4Y2D - chains C and D of the 4 polymer chains in the assembly; structure by X-ray diffraction, 3.05 A resolution.

== Chain C ==
Protein: Chimeric TCR Valpha14/Jalpha18 chain (mouse variable domain, human constant domain)
Organism: Mus musculus, Homo sapiens
Amino-acid sequence (209 residues; row label = number of the first residue in the row; numbering starts at 0):
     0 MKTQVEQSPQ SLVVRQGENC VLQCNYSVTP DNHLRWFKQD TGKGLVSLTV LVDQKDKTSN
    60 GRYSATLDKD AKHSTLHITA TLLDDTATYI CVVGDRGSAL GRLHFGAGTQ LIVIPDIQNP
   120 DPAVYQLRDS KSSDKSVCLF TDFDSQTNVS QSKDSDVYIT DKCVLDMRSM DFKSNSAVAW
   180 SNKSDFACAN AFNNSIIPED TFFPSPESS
Unresolved in the structure: 0-1, 183, 205-208
Disulfide bonds: C23-C90, C137-C187
Small-molecule neighbours: 7DW (11-(4-fluorophenyl)-N-[(2S,3S,4R)-1-(alpha-D-galactopyranosyloxy)-3,4-dihydroxyoctadecan-2-yl]undecanamide): P29, D30, N31, D94, R95, G96

== Chain D ==
Protein: Chimeric TCR Vbeta8.2 chain (mouse variable domain, human constant domain)
Organism: Mus musculus, Homo sapiens
Amino-acid sequence (241 residues; numbered 0 to 240; the number before each row is that of its first residue; numbering starts at 0):
     0 MEAAVTQSPR NKVAVTGGKV TLSCNQTNNH NNMYWYRQDT GHGLRLIHYS YGAGSTEKGD
    60 IPDGYKASRP SQENFSLILE LATPSQTSVY FCASGDEGYT QYFGPGTRLL VLEDLRNVTP
   120 PKVSLFEPSK AEISHTQKAT LVCLATGFYP DHVELSWWVN GKEVHSGVCT DPQPLKEQPA
   180 LNDSRYSLSS RLRVSATFWQ NPRNHFRCQV QFYGLSENDE WTQDRAKPVT QIVSAEAWGR
   240 A
Unresolved in the structure: 0-1
Disulfide bonds: C23-C91, C142-C207

== How chain C and chain D interact ==
Contacting residue pairs (88; chain C residue first):
  H32(C) - Y98(D)
  R34(C) - Y98(D)
  R34(C) - T99(D)  hydrogen bond
  F36(C) - F102(D)  hydrophobic
  Q38(C) - Q37(D)  hydrogen bond
  Q38(C) - F90(D)
  L44(C) - L43(D)  hydrophobic
  L44(C) - F102(D)  hydrophobic
  V49(C) - Y98(D)
  I89(C) - Q37(D)
  R95(C) - Y98(D)
  G96(C) - Y98(D)
  S97(C) - E96(D)
  S97(C) - G97(D)
  S97(C) - Y98(D)
  A98(C) - N31(D)
  A98(C) - D95(D)
  A98(C) - E96(D)  hydrogen bond (backbone-backbone)
  A98(C) - G97(D)  hydrogen bond (backbone-backbone)
  R101(C) - L45(D)
  R101(C) - Y48(D)
  R101(C) - D59(D)  salt bridge
  L102(C) - Y35(D)
  L102(C) - Q100(D)
  F104(C) - Y35(D)  hydrophobic
  F104(C) - G42(D)
  F104(C) - L43(D)
  F104(C) - F102(D)  hydrophobic
  G105(C) - G42(D)
  A106(C) - G40(D)
  A106(C) - H41(D)
  A106(C) - G42(D)
  D120(C) - H134(D)  salt bridge
  Y124(C) - S128(D)
  Y124(C) - A130(D)
  Y124(C) - E131(D)
  Y124(C) - H134(D)
  Y124(C) - T135(D)
  Q125(C) - S128(D)  hydrogen bond (backbone-side chain)
  L126(C) - F125(D)
  L126(C) - E126(D)
  L126(C) - T139(D)
  L126(C) - V141(D)  hydrophobic
  R127(C) - F125(D)
  R127(C) - E126(D)  hydrogen bond (backbone-backbone)
  D128(C) - S123(D)
  D128(C) - L124(D)
  D128(C) - F125(D)
  S129(C) - L124(D)  hydrogen bond (backbone-backbone)
  S129(C) - E126(D)
  S129(C) - E235(D)  hydrogen bond (side chain-backbone)
  S135(C) - F125(D)
  V136(C) - F125(D)  hydrophobic
  L138(C) - T139(D)
  D141(C) - R192(D)  salt bridge
  Y157(C) - L174(D)  hydrophobic
  Y157(C) - E176(D)  hydrogen bond (side chain-backbone)
  I158(C) - L174(D)
  T159(C) - D170(D)
  T159(C) - S188(D)
  T159(C) - R190(D)  hydrogen bond
  D160(C) - R190(D)
  C162(C) - C168(D)  disulfide
  C162(C) - T169(D)
  C162(C) - R190(D)
  V163(C) - C168(D)
  L164(C) - G166(D)
  L164(C) - V167(D)
  L164(C) - C168(D)  hydrophobic
  L164(C) - R192(D)
  D165(C) - S165(D)  hydrogen bond (backbone-side chain)
  D165(C) - G166(D)  hydrogen bond (backbone-backbone)
  M166(C) - K137(D)
  M166(C) - S165(D)
  M166(C) - G166(D)
  M166(C) - R192(D)
  M166(C) - V193(D)  hydrophobic
  R167(C) - S165(D)  hydrogen bond (backbone-side chain)
  F171(C) - K137(D)
  F171(C) - R192(D)
  S173(C) - R192(D)  hydrogen bond
  S175(C) - R190(D)  hydrogen bond
  V177(C) - S188(D)
  V177(C) - R190(D)
  W179(C) - L143(D)  hydrophobic
  W179(C) - S186(D)
  F201(C) - H134(D)
  P203(C) - A130(D)  hydrophobic
Interface residues without a listed pair, chain C (52 interface residues in all): N31, K42, G43, V51, K134, T140, S168, A176
Interface residues without a listed pair, chain D (53 interface residues in all): Y33, Y50, P104, P127, K175, Q177, S194, A236
Cross-chain cystine bridges: C162(C)-C168(D)

== Overview ==
52 residues of chain C face 53 of chain D across their interface, with 1 disulfide bond, 15 hydrogen bonds and
3 salt bridges. Polar contacts include R101(C)-D59(D), D120(C)-H134(D) and D141(C)-R192(D). Ligands of chain
C: compound 7DW.
Chain C is Chimeric TCR Valpha14/Jalpha18 chain (mouse variable domain, human constant domain) and chain D is
Chimeric TCR Vbeta8.2 chain (mouse variable domain, human constant domain), both from Mus musculus, Homo
sapiens; the structure, Crystal structure of the mCD1d/7DW8-5/iNKTCR ternary complex, was determined by X-ray
diffraction.
